3ZRY - chains F and G of the 9 polymer chains in the assembly; structure by X-ray diffraction, 6.50 A resolution (low resolution: residue-level contacts below are approximate; hydrogen-bond / salt-bridge calls are withheld).

[Chain F]
Molecule: ATP synthase subunit beta, mitochondrial
Source organism: Saccharomyces cerevisiae
Notes: EC 3.6.3.14
UniProt: P00830 (ATPB_YEAST); residues 1-478 here correspond to UniProt positions 34-511 (UniProt number = residue number + 33)
Chain sequence (478 residues; row label = number of the first residue in the row):
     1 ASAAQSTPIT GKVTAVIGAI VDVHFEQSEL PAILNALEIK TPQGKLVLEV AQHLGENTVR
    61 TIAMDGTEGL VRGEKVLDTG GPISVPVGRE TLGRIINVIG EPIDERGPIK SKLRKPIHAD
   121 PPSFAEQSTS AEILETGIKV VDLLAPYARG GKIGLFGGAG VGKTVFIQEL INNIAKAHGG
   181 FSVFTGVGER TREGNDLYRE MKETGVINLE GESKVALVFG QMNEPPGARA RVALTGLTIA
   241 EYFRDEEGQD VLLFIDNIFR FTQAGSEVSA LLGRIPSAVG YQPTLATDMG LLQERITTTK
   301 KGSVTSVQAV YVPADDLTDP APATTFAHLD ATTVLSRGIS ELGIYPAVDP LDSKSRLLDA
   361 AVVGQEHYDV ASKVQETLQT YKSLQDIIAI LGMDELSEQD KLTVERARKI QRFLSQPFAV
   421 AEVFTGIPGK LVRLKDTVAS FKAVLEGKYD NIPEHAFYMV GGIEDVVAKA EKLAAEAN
Disordered / not traced: 1-6, 477-478
Bound ions: Mg2+: Thr164, Glu189, Asp256 (together with AMP-PNP)
Residues lining bound ligands: AMP-PNP (ANP; phosphoaminophosphonic acid-adenylate ester): Gly158, Ala159, Gly160, Val161, Gly162, Lys163, Thr164, Val165, Glu189, Arg190, Tyr311, Tyr345, Pro346, Phe418, Ala421, Phe424
Curated features (UniProtKB/Swiss-Prot):
  - binding site (ATP): Gly157 to Thr164
  - modified residue: Thr79 (Phosphothreonine), Thr204 (Phosphothreonine), Ser340 (Phosphoserine)

[Chain G]
Molecule: ATP synthase subunit gamma, mitochondrial
Source organism: Saccharomyces cerevisiae
UniProt: P38077 (ATPG_YEAST); residues 1-278 here correspond to UniProt positions 34-311 (UniProt number = residue number + 33)
Chain sequence (278 residues; numbered 1 to 278; the number before each row is that of its first residue):
     1 ATLKEVEMRL KSIKNIEKIT KTMKIVASTR LSKAEKAKIS AKKMDEAEQL FYKNAETKNL
    61 DVEATETGAP KELIVAITSD KGLCGSIHSQ LAKAVRRHLN DQPNADIVTI GDKIKMQLLR
   121 THPNNIKLSI NGIGKDAPTF QESALIADKL LSVMKAGTYP KISIFYNDPV SSLSFEPSEK
   181 PIFNAKTIEQ SPSFGKFEID TDANVPRDLF EYTLANQMLT AMAQGYAAEI SARRNAMDNA
   241 SKNAGDMINR YSILYNRTRQ AVITNELVDI ITGASSLG
Disordered / not traced: 60-70, 278

[How chain F and chain G interact]
Residue-residue contacts (8):
  Ile275(F) - Thr272(G)
  Ile275(F) - Ser276(G)
  Asp386(F) - Arg9(G)
  Ile390(F) - Ile16(G)
  Leu391(F) - Leu83(G)
  Asp394(F) - Gly85(G)
  Asp394(F) - Ser86(G)
  Glu395(F) - Leu83(G)
Other interface residues (no listed pair), chain F (9 interface residues in all): Pro276, Ala389, Glu398
Other interface residues (no listed pair), chain G (11 interface residues in all): Cys84, Ser89, Arg120, Met247

[In short]
Chain F and chain G form an interface of 9 and 11 residues respectively. Chain F binds AMP-PNP. The Mg2+ site
is built by Thr164(F), Glu189(F) and Asp256(F). UniProt lists 8 ATP-binding residues on chain F.
Here chain F is ATP synthase subunit beta, mitochondrial and chain G is ATP synthase subunit gamma,
mitochondrial, both from Saccharomyces cerevisiae. Entry 3ZRY (Rotor architecture in the F(1)-c(10)-ring
complex of the yeast F-ATP synthase) was determined by X-ray diffraction.
